2V21 - chains B and F of the 6 polymer chains in the assembly; structure by X-ray diffraction, 2.40 A resolution.

Chain B (and F):
Molecule: Hypothetical protein TTHA1431
From: Thermus thermophilus
Notes: chain F of this document is another copy of the same molecule, construct and numbering; everything in this record applies to it too
UniProtKB: Q5SIE3 (Q5SIE3_THET8); numbering as in UniProt (aligned over 1-69)
Chain sequence (69 residues; numbered 1 to 69; the number before each row is that of its first residue):
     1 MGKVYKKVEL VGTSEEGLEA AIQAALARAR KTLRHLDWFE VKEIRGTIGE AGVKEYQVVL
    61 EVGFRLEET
Unresolved in the structure: 1
Small-molecule neighbours: FMN (flavin mononucleotide): Arg-45, Gly-46, Thr-47, Gln-57
Curated features (UniProtKB/Swiss-Prot):
  - binding site (FMN): Lys-3 to Tyr-5, Asp-37, Trp-38, Arg-45, Gln-57, Arg-65
  - binding site (CoA): Lys-6, Arg-28, Thr-32 to Arg-34, Arg-65 to Glu-67
  - site: Arg-65 (May be important for ligand binding specificity and FMN binding)
  - mutagenesis: Arg-45 (R45A: No effect on the orientation of the bound flavin), Arg-65 (R65A: No effect on the orientation of the bound flavin)

Chain B / chain F interface:
Pairs across the interface (20; chain B residue first):
  Gly-2(B) with Thr-13(F), hydrogen bond (backbone-backbone)
  Lys-3(B) with Val-11(F); Gly-12(F); Thr-13(F), hydrogen bond (backbone-side chain); Glu-55(F), salt bridge
  Val-4(B) with Val-11(F); Ala-24(F); Ala-25(F), hydrophobic; Arg-28(F)
  Tyr-5(B) with Leu-10(F); Val-11(F), hydrogen bond (backbone-backbone); Thr-13(F)
  Lys-6(B) with Glu-9(F); Leu-10(F)
  Lys-7(B) with Glu-9(F), salt bridge
  Glu-61(B) with Glu-9(F)
  Leu-66(B) with Leu-10(F), hydrophobic; Arg-28(F)
  Glu-67(B) with Arg-28(F), hydrogen bond (backbone-side chain)
  Glu-68(B) with Lys-31(F), hydrogen bond (backbone-side chain)
Other interface residues (no listed pair), chain B (12 interface residues in all): Trp-38, Thr-69
Other interface residues (no listed pair), chain F (13 interface residues in all): Val-8, Ser-14, Val-59

Summary:
12 residues of chain B face 13 of chain F across their interface; the contacts include 5 hydrogen bonds and 2
salt bridges. Polar contacts include Lys-3(B)/Glu-55(F), Lys-7(B)/Glu-9(F) and Lys-3(B)/Thr-13(F). Chain B
binds flavin mononucleotide.
Both chains are Hypothetical protein TTHA1431 (Thermus thermophilus). Entry 2V21 (Crystal structure of the T.
thermophilus dodecin in complex with prebound FMN) was determined by X-ray diffraction together with 2UX9,
2V18 and 2V19 from the same study.
